7KTS - chains S and T of the 13 polymer chains in the assembly; structure by electron microscopy, 19.09 A resolution (very low resolution: no residue pairs are listed; an interface is given only as per-side residue counts).

[Chain S]
Name: Splicing factor 3B subunit 3
Organism: Homo sapiens
UniProtKB: Q15393 (SF3B3_HUMAN); numbering as in UniProt (aligned over 1-1217)
Chain sequence (1217 residues; each row starts with the number of its first residue):
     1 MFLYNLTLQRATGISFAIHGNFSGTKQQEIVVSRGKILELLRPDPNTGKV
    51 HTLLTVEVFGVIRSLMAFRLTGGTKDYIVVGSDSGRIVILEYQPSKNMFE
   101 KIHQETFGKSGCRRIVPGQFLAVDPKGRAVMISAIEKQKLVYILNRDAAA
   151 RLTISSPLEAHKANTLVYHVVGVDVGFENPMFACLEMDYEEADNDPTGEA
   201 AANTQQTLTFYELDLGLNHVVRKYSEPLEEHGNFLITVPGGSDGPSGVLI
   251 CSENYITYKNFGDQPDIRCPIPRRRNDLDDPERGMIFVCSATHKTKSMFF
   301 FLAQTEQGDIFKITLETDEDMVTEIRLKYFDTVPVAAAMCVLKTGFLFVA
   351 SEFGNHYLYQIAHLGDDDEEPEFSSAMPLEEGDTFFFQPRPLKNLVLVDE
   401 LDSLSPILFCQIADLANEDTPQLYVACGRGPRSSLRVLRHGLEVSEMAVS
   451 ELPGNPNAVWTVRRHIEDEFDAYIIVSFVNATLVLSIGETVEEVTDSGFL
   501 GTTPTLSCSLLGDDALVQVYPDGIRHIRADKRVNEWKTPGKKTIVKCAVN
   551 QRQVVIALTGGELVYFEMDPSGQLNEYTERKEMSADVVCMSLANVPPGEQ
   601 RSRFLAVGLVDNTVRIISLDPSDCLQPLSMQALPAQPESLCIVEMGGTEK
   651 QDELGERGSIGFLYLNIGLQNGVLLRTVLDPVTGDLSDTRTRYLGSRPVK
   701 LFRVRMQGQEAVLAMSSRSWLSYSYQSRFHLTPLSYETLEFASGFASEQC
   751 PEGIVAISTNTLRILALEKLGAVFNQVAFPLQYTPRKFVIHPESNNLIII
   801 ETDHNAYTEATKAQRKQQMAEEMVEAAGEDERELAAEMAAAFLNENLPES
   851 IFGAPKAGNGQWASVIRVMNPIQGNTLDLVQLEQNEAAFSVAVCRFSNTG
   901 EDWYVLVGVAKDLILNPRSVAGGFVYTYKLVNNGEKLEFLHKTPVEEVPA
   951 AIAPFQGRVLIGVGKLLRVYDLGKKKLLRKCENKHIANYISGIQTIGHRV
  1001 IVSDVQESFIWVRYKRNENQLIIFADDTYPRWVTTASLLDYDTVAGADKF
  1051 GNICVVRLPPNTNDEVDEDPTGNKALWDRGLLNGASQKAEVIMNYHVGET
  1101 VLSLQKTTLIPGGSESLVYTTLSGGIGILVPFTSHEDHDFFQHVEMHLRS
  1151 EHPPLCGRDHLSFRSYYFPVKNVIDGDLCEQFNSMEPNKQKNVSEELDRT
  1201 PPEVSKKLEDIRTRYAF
Unresolved in the structure: 381-382, 646-661, 692-694, 830-833, 1068-1082
UniProt features mapped onto this chain:
  - region: Glu105 to Gln119 (Interaction with PHF5A, SF3B1 and SF3B5), Asn145 to Tyr168 (Interaction with PHF5A, SF3B1 and SF3B5), Asp193 to His231 (Interaction with SF3B1 and SF3B5), Arg786 to His804 (Interaction with SF3B1 and SF3B5), Thr1028 to Lys1049 (Interaction with SF3B1), Thr1100 to Ser1123 (Interaction with SF3B5)
  - site: Gly284 (Interaction with SF3B5), Glu306 (Interaction with SF3B5), Glu352 (Interaction with SF3B5), Arg429 (Interaction with SF3B5), Asn916 (Interaction with SF3B5), Asn988 (Interaction with SF3B1), Lys1171 (Interaction with SF3B1)
  - modified residue: Ser156 (Phosphoserine), Thr1200 (Phosphothreonine)

[Chain T]
Name: Splicing factor 3B subunit 5
Organism: Homo sapiens
UniProtKB: Q9BWJ5 (SF3B5_HUMAN); residue numbers follow UniProt; this construct covers 1-86
Chain sequence (86 residues; numbered 1 to 86; the number before each row is that of its first residue):
     1 MTDRYTIHSQLEHLQSKYIGTGHADTTKWEWLVNQHRDSYCSYMGHFDLL
    51 NYFAIAENESKARVRFNLMEKMLQPCGPPADKPEEN
Unresolved in the structure: 1-14, 81-86
UniProt features mapped onto this chain:
  - site (Interaction with RNA): Tyr5, Gly20
  - modified residue: Thr2 (N-acetylthreonine), Ser9 (Phosphoserine), Lys17 (N6-acetyllysine)

[Chain S / chain T interface]
At this resolution (19 A) residue pairs are not listed: 65 residues of chain S and 37 of chain T lie at the interface.

[In short]
Chain S and chain T form an interface of 65 and 37 residues respectively.
Chain S is Splicing factor 3B subunit 3 and chain T is Splicing factor 3B subunit 5, both from Homo sapiens;
the structure, Negative stain EM structure of the human SAGA coactivator complex (TRRAP, core, splicing
module), was determined by electron microscopy, deposited together with 7KTR.
